Entry 5A3Y (X-ray diffraction, 1.27 A resolution); this record covers chain A.

# Chain A
Name: Thermolysin
Source organism: Bacillus thermoproteolyticus
Notes: EC 3.4.24.27
UniProt: P00800 (THER_BACTH); residues -231 to 316 here correspond to UniProt positions 1-548 (UniProt number = residue number + 232)
Sequence (548 residues; each row starts with the number of its first residue; numbers below 1 keep their minus sign (Met-231 is residue -231)):
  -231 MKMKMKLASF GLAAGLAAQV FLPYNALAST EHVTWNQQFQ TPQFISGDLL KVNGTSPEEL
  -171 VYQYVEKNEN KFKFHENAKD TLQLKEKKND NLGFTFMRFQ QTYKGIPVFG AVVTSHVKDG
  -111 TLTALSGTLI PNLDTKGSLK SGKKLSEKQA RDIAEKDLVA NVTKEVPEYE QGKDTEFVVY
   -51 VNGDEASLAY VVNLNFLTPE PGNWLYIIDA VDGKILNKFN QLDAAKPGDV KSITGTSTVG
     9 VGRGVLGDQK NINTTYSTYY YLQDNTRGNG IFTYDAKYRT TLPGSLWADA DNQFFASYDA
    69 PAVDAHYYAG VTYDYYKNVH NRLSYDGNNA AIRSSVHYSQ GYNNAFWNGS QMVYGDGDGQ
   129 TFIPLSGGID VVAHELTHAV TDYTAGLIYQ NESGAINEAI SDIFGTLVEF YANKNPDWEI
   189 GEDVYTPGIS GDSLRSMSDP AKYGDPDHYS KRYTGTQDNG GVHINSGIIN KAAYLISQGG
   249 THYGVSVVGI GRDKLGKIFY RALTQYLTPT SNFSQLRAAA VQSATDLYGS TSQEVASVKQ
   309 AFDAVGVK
Not modelled in the structure: -231 to 0
Metal / ion sites: Ca2+ site 1: Asp57, Asp59, Gln61; Ca2+ site 2: Asp138, Glu177, Asp185, Glu187, Glu190; Zn2+: His142, His146, Glu166; Ca2+ site 3: Glu177, Asn183, Asp185, Glu190; Ca2+ site 4: Tyr193, Thr194, Ile197, Asp200
Small-molecule neighbours:
  - lysine / valine: Asn111, Asn112, Ala113, Phe130, Leu133, Val139, His142, Glu143, Glu166, Ile188, Leu202, Arg203, His231
  - trimethylamine oxide (TMO): Tyr93, Trp115, Gly117, Ser118, Tyr151
Swiss-Prot annotation at these positions:
  - active site: Glu143, His231 (Proton donor)
  - binding site (Ca(2+)): Asp57, Asp59, Gln61, Asp138, Glu177, Asn183, Asp185, Glu187, Glu190, Tyr193, Thr194, Ile197, Asp200
  - binding site (Zn(2+)): His142, His146, Glu166

# Summary
Chain A binds lysine / valine and trimethylamine oxide. Asp57, Asp59 and Gln61 coordinate Ca2+ site 1. The
Ca2+ site 2 is built by Asp138, Glu177, Asp185, Glu187 and Glu190. From UniProt: active-site residues Glu143
and His231, 13 Ca2+-binding residues and 3 Zn2+-binding residues.
Chain A is Thermolysin (Bacillus thermoproteolyticus); the structure, SAD structure of Thermolysin obtained by
multi crystal data collection, was determined by X-ray diffraction, deposited together with 5A3Z, 5A44, 5A45
and 5A47.
